5O6E - chains A and C; structure by X-ray diffraction, 3.35 A resolution.

# Chain A
Name: ATP-dependent DNA helicase PIF1
Source organism: Saccharomyces cerevisiae (strain ATCC 204508 / S288c)
Notes: EC 3.6.4.12
UniProtKB: P07271 (PIF1_YEAST); numbering as in UniProt (aligned over 237-780)
Sequence (545 residues; each row starts with the number of its first residue):
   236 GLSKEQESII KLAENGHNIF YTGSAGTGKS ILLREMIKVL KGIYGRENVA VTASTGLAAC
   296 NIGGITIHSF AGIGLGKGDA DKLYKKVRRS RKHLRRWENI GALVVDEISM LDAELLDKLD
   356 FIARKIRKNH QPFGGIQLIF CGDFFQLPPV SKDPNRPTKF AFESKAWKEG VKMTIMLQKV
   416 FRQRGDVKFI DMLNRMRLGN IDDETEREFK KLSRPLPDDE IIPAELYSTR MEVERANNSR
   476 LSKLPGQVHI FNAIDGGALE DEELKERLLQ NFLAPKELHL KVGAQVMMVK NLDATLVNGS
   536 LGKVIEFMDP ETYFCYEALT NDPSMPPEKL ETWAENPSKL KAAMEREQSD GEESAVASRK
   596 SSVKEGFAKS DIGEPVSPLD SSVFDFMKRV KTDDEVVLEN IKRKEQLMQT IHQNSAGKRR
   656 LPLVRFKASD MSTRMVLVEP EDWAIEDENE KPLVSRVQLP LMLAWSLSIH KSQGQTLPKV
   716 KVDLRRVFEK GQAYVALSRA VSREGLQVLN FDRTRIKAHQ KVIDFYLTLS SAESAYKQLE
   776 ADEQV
Not modelled in the structure: 584-593, 625-630, 764-780
Differences from the reference sequence: expression tag (236)
Ion coordination: Mg2+: Ser265 (together with ADP)
Ligand contacts:
  - ADP (adenosine-5'-diphosphate): Gly236, Leu237, Ser238, Gln241, Ala260, Gly261, Thr262, Gly263, Lys264, Ser265, Ile266, Asn296, Phe416, Arg417, Arg419, Gly709, Thr711
  - tetrafluoroaluminate (ALF): Ala260, Gly261, Lys264, Ser265, Glu342, Gln381, Arg417, Gly709, Arg734
From the paper describing this entry:
  - mutagenesis - Q241A: decreased catalytic activity on ATP
  - mutagenesis - H303G/H705G: decreased binding to DNA
  - mutagenesis - H303G/H705G (Kd 70.5 nM): increased binding to RNA
  - mutagenesis - K595A, D677T: decreased catalytic activity
  - mutagenesis - R324N, R326C, R594A/K595A, E681G: decreased catalytic activity on G4 DNA
  - mutagenesis - R324N, R326C, E681G: unchanged catalytic activity on duplex
  - mutagenesis - R323A, K363A: unchanged catalytic activity on G4

# Chain C
Molecule: 7-nt DNA strand
Sequence (7 nucleotides; row label = number of the first residue in the row):
     1 TTTGGTT
Not modelled in the structure: 7

# Interface between chain A and chain C
Contacting residue pairs - 40 pairs, chain A then chain C:
  Ser289(A) - DG4(C)  sugar contact
  Thr290(A) - DT3(C)  phosphate contact
  Thr290(A) - DG4(C)  phosphate contact
  Gly291(A) - DG4(C)  hydrogen bond to the phosphate
  Thr301(A) - DG4(C)  phosphate contact
  Thr301(A) - DG5(C)  hydrogen bond to the phosphate
  His303(A) - DG4(C)  sugar contact
  His303(A) - DG5(C)  sugar contact
  Ser304(A) - DG5(C)  phosphate contact
  Ser304(A) - DT6(C)  hydrogen bond to the phosphate
  Gly309(A) - DG5(C)  sugar contact
  Leu310(A) - DG4(C)  base contact
  Lys312(A) - DT3(C)  base contact
  Lys312(A) - DG4(C)  base contact
  Val385(A) - DT2(C)  base contact
  Val385(A) - DT3(C)  base contact
  Ser386(A) - DT2(C)  base contact
  Lys387(A) - DT2(C)  base contact
  Lys387(A) - DT3(C)  base contact
  Lys387(A) - DG4(C)  hydrogen bond to the base
  Ser463(A) - DT2(C)  sugar contact
  Thr464(A) - DT1(C)  phosphate contact
  Thr464(A) - DT2(C)  sugar contact
  Arg465(A) - DT2(C)  salt bridge to the phosphate
  Arg465(A) - DT3(C)  salt bridge to the phosphate
  Lys525(A) - DT6(C)  sugar contact
  Asn526(A) - DG5(C)  hydrogen bond to the phosphate
  Asn526(A) - DT6(C)  phosphate contact
  Asn533(A) - DG4(C)  phosphate contact
  Asn533(A) - DG5(C)  hydrogen bond to the phosphate
  Ala679(A) - DG5(C)  base contact
  Ser703(A) - DT2(C)  hydrogen bond to the phosphate
  Ser703(A) - DT3(C)  hydrogen bond to the phosphate
  His705(A) - DT2(C)  sugar contact
  His705(A) - DT3(C)  sugar contact
  Lys706(A) - DT3(C)  salt bridge to the phosphate
  Lys706(A) - DG4(C)  phosphate contact
  Arg721(A) - DT1(C)  base contact
  Phe723(A) - DT1(C)  sugar contact
  Phe723(A) - DT2(C)  base contact
Other interface residues (no listed pair), chain A (28 interface residues in all): Leu292, His328, Met466, Trp678

# In short
The interface between chain A and chain C involves 28 residues on one side and 6 on the other, with 8 hydrogen
bonds and 3 salt bridges. Polar contacts include Lys387(A)-DG4(C), Gly291(A)-DG4(C) and Thr301(A)-DG5(C). From
the paper: R324N, R326C and R594A/K595A of chain A, among others, reduce catalytic activity on G4 DNA; K595A
and D677T of chain A reduce catalytic activity; 10 substitutions were tested in all.
Chain A is ATP-dependent DNA helicase PIF1 (Saccharomyces cerevisiae (strain ATCC 204508 / S288c)) and chain C
is a 7-nt DNA strand; the structure, Structure of ScPif1 in complex with TTTGGGTT and ADP-AlF4, was determined
by X-ray diffraction, deposited together with 5O6B and 5O6D.
